Entry 6LTW (X-ray diffraction, 1.65 A resolution); this record covers chains A and B.

[Chain A (and B)]
Protein: S-adenosylmethionine synthase
From: Cryptosporidium hominis
Notes: EC 2.5.1.6; chain B of this document is another copy of the same molecule, construct and numbering; everything in this record applies to it too
Reference sequence: A0A0S4TKQ5 (A0A0S4TKQ5_CRYHO); residues 1-406 here = UniProt positions 1-406
Sequence (414 residues; each row starts with the number of its first residue; numbers below 1 keep their minus sign (Met-7 is residue -7)):
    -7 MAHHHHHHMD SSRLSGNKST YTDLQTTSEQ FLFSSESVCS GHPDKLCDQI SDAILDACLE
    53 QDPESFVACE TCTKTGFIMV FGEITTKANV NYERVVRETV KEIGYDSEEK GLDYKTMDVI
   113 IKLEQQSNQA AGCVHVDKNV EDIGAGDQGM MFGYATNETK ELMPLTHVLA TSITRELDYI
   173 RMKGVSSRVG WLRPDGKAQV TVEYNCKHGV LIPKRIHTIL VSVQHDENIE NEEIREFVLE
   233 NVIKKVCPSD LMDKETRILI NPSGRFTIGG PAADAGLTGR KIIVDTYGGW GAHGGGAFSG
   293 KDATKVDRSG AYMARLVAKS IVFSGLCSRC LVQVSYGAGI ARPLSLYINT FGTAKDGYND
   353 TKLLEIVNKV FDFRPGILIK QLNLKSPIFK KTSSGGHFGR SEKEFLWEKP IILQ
Disordered / not traced: -7 to 20, 119-124 (chain B: -7 to 20, 118-124)
Differences from the reference sequence: initiating methionine (-7); expression tag (-6 to 0); variant Ala122 (Ile in A0A0S4TKQ5), Ala330 (Ile in A0A0S4TKQ5)
Ion coordination: Mg2+: Asp36 (together with phosphate ion)
Reported in the primary citation:
  - mutagenesis - V126A: increased catalytic activity on 1d
  - mutagenesis - V126G: unchanged catalytic activity on 1d
  - mutagenesis - Q121A: abolished catalytic activity on 1d
  - mutagenesis - V126A: abolished catalytic activity

[How chain A and chain B interact]
Residue-residue contacts (119; chain A residue first):
  Phe23(A) - Tyr339(B)  hydrophobic
  Leu24(A) - Ser337(B)
  Leu24(A) - Tyr339(B)
  Phe25(A) - Phe144(B)  hydrophobic
  Phe25(A) - Gln325(B)
  Phe25(A) - Tyr339(B)  hydrophobic
  Ser26(A) - Met142(B)
  Ser26(A) - Gln325(B)  hydrogen bond (backbone-side chain)
  Ser26(A) - Ser327(B)  hydrogen bond
  Ser26(A) - Ser337(B)  hydrogen bond
  Ser27(A) - Met142(B)
  Glu28(A) - Gln140(B)  hydrogen bond
  Glu28(A) - Gly141(B)
  Glu28(A) - Met142(B)
  Glu62(A) - Ala267(B)
  Glu62(A) - Leu269(B)
  Glu62(A) - Arg272(B)  salt bridge
  Cys64(A) - Met71(B)  hydrophobic
  Cys64(A) - Phe73(B)  hydrophobic
  Thr65(A) - Phe73(B)
  Lys66(A) - Gly74(B)
  Lys66(A) - Glu116(B)  salt bridge
  Thr67(A) - Glu116(B)  hydrogen bond
  Phe69(A) - Met71(B)  hydrophobic
  Phe69(A) - Lys114(B)
  Met71(A) - Cys64(B)  hydrophobic
  Met71(A) - Phe69(B)  hydrophobic
  Met71(A) - Met71(B)  hydrophobic
  Phe73(A) - Cys64(B)  hydrophobic
  Phe73(A) - Thr65(B)
  Phe73(A) - Ala267(B)  hydrophobic
  Phe73(A) - Gly268(B)
  Phe73(A) - Leu269(B)  hydrophobic
  Gly74(A) - Lys66(B)
  Glu75(A) - Ala265(B)
  Lys114(A) - Phe69(B)
  Glu116(A) - Lys66(B)  salt bridge
  Glu116(A) - Thr67(B)  hydrogen bond
  Glu116(A) - Ala264(B)
  Asp139(A) - Lys189(B)  salt bridge
  Gln140(A) - Glu28(B)  hydrogen bond
  Gln140(A) - Lys189(B)
  Gln140(A) - Ala190(B)  hydrogen bond (side chain-backbone)
  Gln140(A) - Gln191(B)
  Gln140(A) - Leu212(B)
  Gly141(A) - Glu28(B)
  Gly141(A) - Gln191(B)  hydrogen bond (backbone-side chain)
  Met142(A) - Ser26(B)
  Met142(A) - Ser27(B)
  Met142(A) - Glu28(B)
  Met142(A) - Gly280(B)
  Phe144(A) - Phe25(B)  hydrophobic
  Phe144(A) - Gly281(B)
  Lys189(A) - Asp139(B)  salt bridge
  Lys189(A) - Gln140(B)
  Ala190(A) - Gln140(B)  hydrogen bond (backbone-side chain)
  Gln191(A) - Gln140(B)
  Gln191(A) - Gly141(B)  hydrogen bond (side chain-backbone)
  Gln191(A) - Met142(B)
  Gln191(A) - Ser327(B)
  Gln191(A) - Tyr328(B)  hydrogen bond (side chain-backbone)
  Gln191(A) - Leu336(B)
  Thr193(A) - Ser337(B)
  Leu212(A) - Gln140(B)
  Leu212(A) - Gly329(B)
  Arg249(A) - Leu336(B)
  Leu251(A) - Ile332(B)  hydrophobic
  Leu251(A) - Leu336(B)  hydrophobic
  Pro254(A) - Ala330(B)
  Ser255(A) - Ala330(B)
  Ser255(A) - Gly331(B)
  Ala264(A) - Glu116(B)
  Ala265(A) - Glu75(B)
  Ala267(A) - Glu62(B)
  Ala267(A) - Phe73(B)  hydrophobic
  Gly268(A) - Phe73(B)
  Leu269(A) - Glu62(B)
  Leu269(A) - Phe73(B)  hydrophobic
  Leu269(A) - Leu269(B)  hydrophobic
  Thr270(A) - Arg272(B)  hydrogen bond (backbone-side chain)
  Gly271(A) - Arg272(B)
  Arg272(A) - Glu62(B)  salt bridge
  Arg272(A) - Thr270(B)  hydrogen bond (side chain-backbone)
  Arg272(A) - Gly271(B)
  Arg272(A) - Ala289(B)
  Ile274(A) - Ile274(B)  hydrophobic
  Ile275(A) - His285(B)
  Ile275(A) - Gly286(B)
  Ile275(A) - Gly287(B)
  Gly280(A) - Met142(B)
  Gly281(A) - Phe144(B)
  Gly281(A) - Ala284(B)
  Gly281(A) - His285(B)
  Gly283(A) - Gly283(B)
  Ala284(A) - Gly281(B)
  His285(A) - Ile275(B)
  His285(A) - Gly281(B)
  Gly286(A) - Ile275(B)
  Gly287(A) - Ile275(B)
  Ala289(A) - Arg272(B)
  Gln325(A) - Phe25(B)
  Gln325(A) - Ser26(B)  hydrogen bond (side chain-backbone)
  Ser327(A) - Ser26(B)  hydrogen bond
  Ser327(A) - Gln191(B)
  Tyr328(A) - Gln191(B)  hydrogen bond (backbone-side chain)
  Gly329(A) - Leu212(B)
  Ala330(A) - Ser255(B)
  Ile332(A) - Leu251(B)  hydrophobic
  Leu336(A) - Gln191(B)
  Leu336(A) - Arg249(B)
  Leu336(A) - Leu251(B)  hydrophobic
  Ser337(A) - Ser26(B)  hydrogen bond
  Ser337(A) - Thr193(B)
  Tyr339(A) - Phe23(B)  hydrophobic
  Tyr339(A) - Leu24(B)
  Tyr339(A) - Phe25(B)  hydrophobic
  Asn351(A) - Glu21(B)
  Asp352(A) - Glu21(B)
  Thr353(A) - Glu21(B)  hydrogen bond
Interface residues without a listed pair, chain A (70 interface residues in all): Ser29, Thr63, Ile112, His209, Thr210, Lys293, Gly331, Leu338
Interface residues without a listed pair, chain B (67 interface residues in all): Ser29, Thr63, His209, Thr210, Pro254, Lys293, Leu338

[In short]
70 residues of chain A face 67 of chain B across their interface; the contacts include 19 hydrogen bonds and 6
salt bridges. Polar contacts include Glu62(A)-Arg272(B), Lys66(A)-Glu116(B) and Asp139(A)-Lys189(B). The paper
reports that V126A of chain A increases catalytic activity on 1d; Q121A of chain A abolishes catalytic
activity on 1d.
Both chains are S-adenosylmethionine synthase (Cryptosporidium hominis). Entry 6LTW (Crystal structure of Apo
form of I122A/I330A variant of S-adenosylmethionine synthetase from Cryptosporidium hominis) was determined by
X-ray diffraction together with 6LTV from the same study.
